6F9B - chains O and Q of the 24 polymer chains in the assembly; structure by electron microscopy, 13.30 A resolution (very low resolution: no residue pairs are listed; an interface is given only as per-side residue counts).

[Chain O (and Q)]
Name: Glycoprotein
Source organism: Rift valley fever virus
Notes: chain Q of this document is another copy of the same molecule, construct and numbering; everything in this record applies to it too
Reference sequence: A2T085 (A2T085_RVFV); residues 154-469 here = UniProt positions 154-469
Sequence (316 residues; each row starts with the number of its first residue):
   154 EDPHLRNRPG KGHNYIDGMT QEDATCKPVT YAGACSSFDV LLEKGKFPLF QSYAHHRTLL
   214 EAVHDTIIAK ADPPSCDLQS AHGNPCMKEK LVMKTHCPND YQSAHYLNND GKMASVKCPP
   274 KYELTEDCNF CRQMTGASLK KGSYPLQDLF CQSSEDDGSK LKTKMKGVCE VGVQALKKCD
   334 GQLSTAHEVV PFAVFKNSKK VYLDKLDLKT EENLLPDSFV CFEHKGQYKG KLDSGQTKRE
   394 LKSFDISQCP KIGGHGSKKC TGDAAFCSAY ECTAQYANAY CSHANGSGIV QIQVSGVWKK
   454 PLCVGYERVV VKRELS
Unresolved in the structure: 288-289, 380-392
Cystine bridges: Cys-179/Cys-188, Cys-229/Cys-239, Cys-250/Cys-281, Cys-271/Cys-284, Cys-304/Cys-456, Cys-322/Cys-332, Cys-374/Cys-434, Cys-402/Cys-413, Cys-420/Cys-425
From the paper describing this entry:
  - post-translational modification sites: Asn-438 (proposed by the authors, not directly observed)

[How chain O and chain Q interact]
At this resolution (13 A) residue pairs are not listed: 15 residues of chain O and 14 of chain Q lie at the interface.

[Summary]
15 residues of chain O and 14 residues of chain Q are in contact. The paper reports a modification site at
Asn-438(O).
Both chains are Glycoprotein (Rift valley fever virus). Entry 6F9B (Asymmetric unit of Rift Valley fever virus
glycoprotein shell) was determined by electron microscopy, deposited together with 6F8P, 6F9C, 6F9D, 6F9E and
6F9F.
